Entry 5IND (X-ray diffraction, 2.13 A resolution); this record covers chains A and E of the 3 polymer chains in the assembly.

Chain A:
Protein: HLA class I histocompatibility antigen, B-58 alpha chain
From: Homo sapiens
UniProtKB: P10319 (1B58_HUMAN); residues 1-276 here correspond to UniProt positions 25-300 (UniProt number = residue number + 24)
Sequence (277 residues; each row starts with the number of its first residue):
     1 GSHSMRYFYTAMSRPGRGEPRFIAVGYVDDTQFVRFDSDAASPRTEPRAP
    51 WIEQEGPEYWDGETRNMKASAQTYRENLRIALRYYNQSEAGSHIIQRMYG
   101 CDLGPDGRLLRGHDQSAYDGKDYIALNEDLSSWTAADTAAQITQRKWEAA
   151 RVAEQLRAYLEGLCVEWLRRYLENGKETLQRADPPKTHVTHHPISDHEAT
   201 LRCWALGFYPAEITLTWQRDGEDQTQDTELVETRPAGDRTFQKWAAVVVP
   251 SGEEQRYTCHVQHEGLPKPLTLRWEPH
Differences from the reference sequence: expression tag (277)
Cystine bridges: Cys101-Cys164, Cys203-Cys259

Chain E:
Protein: Gln-ala-ser-gln-asp-val-lys-asn-trp
Sequence (9 residues; each row starts with the number of its first residue):
     1 QASQDVKNW

How chain A and chain E interact:
Contacting residue pairs (41):
  Tyr7(A) with Gln1(E), hydrogen bond (side chain-backbone); Ala2(E), hydrogen bond (side chain-backbone)
  Tyr9(A) with Ala2(E); Ser3(E); Asp5(E)
  Glu63(A) with Gln1(E); Ala2(E), hydrogen bond (side chain-backbone)
  Asn66(A) with Ala2(E); Ser3(E), hydrogen bond (side chain-backbone); Gln4(E)
  Met67(A) with Ala2(E), hydrophobic
  Ser70(A) with Asp5(E)
  Thr73(A) with Asn8(E)
  Tyr74(A) with Asp5(E)
  Glu76(A) with Asn8(E), hydrogen bond
  Asn77(A) with Asn8(E), hydrogen bond; Trp9(E), hydrogen bond (side chain-backbone)
  Ile80(A) with Asn8(E); Trp9(E)
  Tyr84(A) with Trp9(E), hydrogen bond (side chain-backbone)
  Ile95(A) with Trp9(E), hydrophobic
  Arg97(A) with Asp5(E), salt bridge
  Tyr99(A) with Ala2(E); Ser3(E), hydrogen bond (side chain-backbone)
  Ser116(A) with Trp9(E)
  Ala117(A) with Trp9(E)
  Tyr123(A) with Trp9(E), hydrophobic
  Thr143(A) with Trp9(E), hydrogen bond (side chain-backbone)
  Lys146(A) with Trp9(E)
  Trp147(A) with Asn8(E), hydrogen bond (side chain-backbone); Trp9(E)
  Ala150(A) with Lys7(E)
  Val152(A) with Lys7(E)
  Gln155(A) with Val6(E)
  Leu156(A) with Ser3(E)
  Tyr159(A) with Gln1(E), hydrogen bond (side chain-backbone); Ala2(E); Ser3(E)
  Leu163(A) with Gln1(E)
  Trp167(A) with Gln1(E)
  Tyr171(A) with Gln1(E), hydrogen bond (side chain-backbone)
Interface residues without a listed pair, chain A (33 interface residues in all): Met5, Tyr59, Ala81, Tyr118
The authors on this interface:
  - interface residues, chain E: Asp5(E)

Overview:
33 residues of chain A and 9 residues of chain E are in contact, with 13 hydrogen bonds and 1 salt bridge.
Polar pairs include Arg97(A)-Asp5(E), Tyr7(A)-Gln1(E) and Tyr7(A)-Ala2(E). From the paper: the interface
residue Asp5(E).
Here chain A is HLA class I histocompatibility antigen, B-58 alpha chain (Homo sapiens) and chain E is
Gln-ala-ser-gln-asp-val-lys-asn-trp. Entry 5IND (Crystal structure of HLA-B5801, a protective HLA allele for
HIV-1 infection) was determined by X-ray diffraction together with 5IM7 and 5INC from the same study.
